9P01 - chains E and D of the 6 polymer chains in the assembly; structure by electron microscopy, 2.20 A resolution.

[Chain E (and D)]
Name: vesicle-fusing ATPase
Source organism: Schistosoma mansoni
Notes: EC 3.6.4.6; chain D of this document is another copy of the same molecule, construct and numbering; everything in this record applies to it too
Reference sequence: G4M0P7 (G4M0P7_SCHMA); residue numbers follow UniProt; this construct covers 1-803
Chain sequence (839 residues; numbered -35 to 803; the number before each row is that of its first residue; numbers below 1 keep their minus sign (Met-35 is residue -35)):
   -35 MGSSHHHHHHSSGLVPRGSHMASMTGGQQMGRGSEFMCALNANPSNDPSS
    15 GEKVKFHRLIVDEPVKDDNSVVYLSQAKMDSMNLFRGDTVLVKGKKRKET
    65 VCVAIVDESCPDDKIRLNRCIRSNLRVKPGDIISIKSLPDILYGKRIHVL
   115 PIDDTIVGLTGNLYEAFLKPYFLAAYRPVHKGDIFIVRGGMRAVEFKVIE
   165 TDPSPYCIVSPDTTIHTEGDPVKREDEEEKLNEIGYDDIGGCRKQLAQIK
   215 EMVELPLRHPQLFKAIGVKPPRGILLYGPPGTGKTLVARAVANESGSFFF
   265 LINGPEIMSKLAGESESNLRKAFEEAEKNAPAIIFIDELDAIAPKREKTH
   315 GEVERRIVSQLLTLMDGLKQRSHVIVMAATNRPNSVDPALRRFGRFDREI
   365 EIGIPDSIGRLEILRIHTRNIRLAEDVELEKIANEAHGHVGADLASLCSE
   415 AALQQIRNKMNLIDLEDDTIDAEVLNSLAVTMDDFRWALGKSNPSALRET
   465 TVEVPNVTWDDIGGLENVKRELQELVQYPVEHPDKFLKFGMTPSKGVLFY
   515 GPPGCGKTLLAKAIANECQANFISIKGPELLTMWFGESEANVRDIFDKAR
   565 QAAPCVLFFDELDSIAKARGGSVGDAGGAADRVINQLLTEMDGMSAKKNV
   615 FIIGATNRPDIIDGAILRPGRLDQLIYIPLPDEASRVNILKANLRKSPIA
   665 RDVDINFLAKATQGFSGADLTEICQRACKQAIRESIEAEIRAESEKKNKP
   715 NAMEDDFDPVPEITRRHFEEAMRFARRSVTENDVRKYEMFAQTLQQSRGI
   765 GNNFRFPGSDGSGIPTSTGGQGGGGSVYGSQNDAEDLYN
Unresolved in the structure: -35 to 195, 428-433, 548-553, 583-592, 710-721, 769-803
Differences from the reference sequence: initiating methionine (-35); expression tag (-34 to 0)
What the authors report for this chain:
  - binding site for ATP-gamma-S: Cys519
  - specificity-determining residues: Asn652 (proposed by the authors, not directly observed)

[Chain E / chain D interface]
Pairs across the interface (111; chain E residue first):
  Glu215(E) with Arg421(D), salt bridge
  Leu219(E) with Met424(D), hydrophobic
  His223(E) with Ile434(D)
  Gln225(E) with Ile434(D); Leu439(D)
  Leu226(E) with Ile420(D); Ile434(D), hydrophobic; Leu439(D), hydrophobic
  Phe227(E) with Leu417(D), hydrophobic
  Ala229(E) with Arg386(D)
  Ile230(E) with Asn384(D); Ile385(D); Arg386(D); Ala416(D); Gln419(D); Ile420(D), hydrophobic; Val444(D), hydrophobic
  Gly231(E) with Asn384(D); Ile385(D)
  Val232(E) with Ser413(D); Ala416(D), hydrophobic; Leu417(D), hydrophobic
  Lys233(E) with Ile385(D); Ser413(D)
  Glu280(E) with Ser273(D)
  Arg310(E) with Ala305(D)
  Glu311(E) with Arg346(D), salt bridge
  His314(E) with His314(D), hydrogen bond
  Arg319(E) with Gly315(D); Glu318(D), salt bridge
  Arg320(E) with Met272(D); Ser273(D); Lys274(D), hydrogen bond (side chain-backbone)
  Ser323(E) with Pro269(D); Met272(D); Ser273(D)
  Gln324(E) with Ser273(D)
  Thr327(E) with Pro269(D); Glu270(D)
  Arg356(E) with Pro244(D); Asn345(D)
  Phe357(E) with Ala406(D); Ser410(D)
  Arg362(E) with Glu414(D), salt bridge
  Glu488(E) with Arg697(D), salt bridge
  Tyr492(E) with Arg697(D); Ile700(D), hydrophobic
  His496(E) with Ile700(D)
  Lys499(E) with Ser699(D); Glu703(D), salt bridge
  Phe500(E) with Ile696(D), hydrophobic
  Lys502(E) with Pro662(D); Val724(D), hydrogen bond (side chain-backbone)
  Phe503(E) with Ser661(D); Pro662(D); Ala695(D), hydrophobic; Ile696(D), hydrophobic; Val724(D); Ile727(D), hydrophobic
  Gly504(E) with Lys660(D)
  Met505(E) with Asn657(D); Gln689(D); Cys692(D), hydrophobic
  Thr506(E) with Gln689(D), hydrogen bond (backbone-side chain)
  Arg557(E) with Arg462(D)
  Asp561(E) with Arg462(D), salt bridge
  Arg564(E) with Asn457(D); Arg462(D)
  Gln565(E) with Asn457(D), hydrogen bond
  Arg596(E) with Thr546(D)
  Asn599(E) with Pro542(D); Leu545(D); Thr546(D)
  Gln600(E) with Thr546(D)
  Leu602(E) with Pro542(D), hydrophobic
  Thr603(E) with Pro542(D); Glu543(D); Thr546(D)
  Glu604(E) with Arg462(D), salt bridge
  Asp606(E) with Lys540(D), salt bridge
  Lys611(E) with Glu399(D), salt bridge
  Lys612(E) with Gly454(D), hydrogen bond (side chain-backbone); Ser456(D)
  Asp627(E) with Lys581(D), salt bridge
  Arg632(E) with Glu575(D), salt bridge
  Arg635(E) with Glu575(D), salt bridge
  Gln638(E) with Lys693(D), hydrogen bond
  Ala755(E) with Arg740(D)
  Gln756(E) with Arg740(D), hydrogen bond
  Gln759(E) with Asp683(D); Arg740(D), hydrogen bond (side chain-backbone); Ser742(D), hydrogen bond
  Gln760(E) with Arg741(D), hydrogen bond (side chain-backbone); Ser742(D); Thr744(D), hydrogen bond
  Arg762(E) with Pro517(D)
  Gly763(E) with Pro517(D); Arg622(D); Tyr751(D)
  Ile764(E) with Arg622(D); Asp747(D); Lys750(D); Tyr751(D), hydrogen bond (backbone-side chain); Phe754(D), hydrophobic
  Gly765(E) with Asp747(D), hydrogen bond (backbone-side chain); Lys750(D), hydrogen bond (backbone-side chain)
  Asn766(E) with Lys750(D)
  Asn767(E) with Arg622(D)
  Phe768(E) with Lys750(D); Met753(D), hydrophobic; Phe754(D), hydrophobic
Also at the interface, not in a pair above, chain E (68 interface residues in all): Leu326, Arg359, Leu489, Pro507, Ser508, Ala629, Pro633
Also at the interface, not in a pair above, chain D (80 interface residues in all): Leu275, Ala276, Glu302, His381, Ala409, Leu442, Ala443, Gly518, Asn621, Asp624, Ala682, Pro725, Glu726

[In short]
68 residues of chain E face 80 of chain D across their interface, with 15 hydrogen bonds and 13 salt bridges.
Among the polar pairs are Glu215(E)-Arg421(D), Glu311(E)-Arg346(D) and Arg319(E)-Glu318(D). The paper reports
a binding site for ATP-gamma-S at Cys519(E); the specificity determinant Asn652(E).
Chain E and chain D are both vesicle-fusing ATPase (Schistosoma mansoni); the structure, Cryo-EM structure of
S. Mansoni p97 bound to ATPgS, was determined by electron microscopy together with 9OX9, 9P00, 9P02 and 9P07
from the same study.
